5VLC - chains A and B; structure by X-ray diffraction, 1.97 A resolution.

[Chain A (and B)]
Molecule: Histidinol dehydrogenase, chloroplastic
From: Medicago truncatula
Notes: EC 1.1.1.23; chain B of this document is another copy of the same molecule, construct and numbering; everything in this record applies to it too
UniProt: G7IKX3 (G7IKX3_MEDTR); residues 36-478 here = UniProt positions 36-478
Amino-acid sequence (446 residues; each row starts with the number of its first residue):
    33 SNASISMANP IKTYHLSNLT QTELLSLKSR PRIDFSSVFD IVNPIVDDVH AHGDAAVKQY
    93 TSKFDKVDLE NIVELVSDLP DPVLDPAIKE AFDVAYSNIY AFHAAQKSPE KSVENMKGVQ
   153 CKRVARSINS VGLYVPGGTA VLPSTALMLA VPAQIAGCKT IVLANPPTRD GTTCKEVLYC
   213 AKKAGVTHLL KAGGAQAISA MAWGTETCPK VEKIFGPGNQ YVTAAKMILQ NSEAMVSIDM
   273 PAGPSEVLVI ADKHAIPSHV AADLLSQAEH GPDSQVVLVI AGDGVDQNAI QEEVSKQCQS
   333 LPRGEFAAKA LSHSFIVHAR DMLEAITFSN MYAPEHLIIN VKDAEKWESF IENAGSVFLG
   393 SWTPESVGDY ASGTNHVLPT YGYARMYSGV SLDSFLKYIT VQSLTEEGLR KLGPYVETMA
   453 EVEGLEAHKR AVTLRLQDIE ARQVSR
Not modelled in the structure: 33-41, 66-68, 476-478 (chain B: 33-41, 474-478)
Construct notes: expression tag (33-35)
Bound ions: Zn2+ site 1: Gln299, His302, Asp401 (together with L-histidinol) (shared with His460(B) of chain B); Zn2+ site 2: His460 (together with L-histidinol) (shared with Gln299(B), His302(B), Asp401(B) of chain B)
Ligand contacts:
  - L-histidinol (HSO), molecule 1: Leu174, Ser176, Ser277, Gln299, His302, Glu367, His368, Glu397, Asp401, Tyr402, His408, Leu410
  - L-histidinol (HSO), molecule 2: Glu455, Leu457, His460
From the paper describing this entry:
  - binding site for L-histidinol: His368, His408, Glu455
  - Zn2+ coordination: Gln299
  - conformationally variable residues (loop rearrangement, side-chain flip): Pro168 to Val173, Gly248 to Tyr253, Pro273 to Ser277, Gln299
  - catalytic residues: His368 (proposed by the authors, not directly observed)

[How chain A and chain B interact]
Pairs across the interface - 259 pairs, chain A then chain B:
  Ile65(A) with Glu265(B)
  Ala119(A) with Thr450(B)
  Ile120(A) with Val454(B), hydrophobic
  Glu122(A) with Tyr447(B)
  Ala123(A) with Tyr447(B); Thr450(B); Met451(B)
  Phe124(A) with Met451(B), hydrophobic
  Val126(A) with Leu444(B), hydrophobic; Tyr447(B), hydrophobic
  Ala127(A) with Met451(B), hydrophobic
  Ser129(A) with Asn147(B), hydrogen bond
  Asn130(A) with Asn147(B), hydrogen bond; Met148(B); Leu444(B)
  Ala133(A) with Asn147(B)
  Phe134(A) with Val145(B), hydrophobic; Cys153(B), hydrophobic; Lys154(B); Thr432(B)
  Ala137(A) with Val145(B), hydrophobic
  Gln138(A) with Arg155(B)
  Val145(A) with Phe134(B), hydrophobic; Ala137(B), hydrophobic
  Asn147(A) with Ser129(B); Asn130(B), hydrogen bond; Ala133(B)
  Met148(A) with Asn130(B), hydrogen bond
  Cys153(A) with Phe134(B), hydrophobic; Ser404(B); Thr406(B)
  Lys154(A) with Phe134(B); Glu380(B), salt bridge
  Arg155(A) with Gln138(B); Ser423(B), hydrogen bond; Asp425(B), salt bridge
  Val156(A) with Glu380(B)
  Arg158(A) with Glu380(B), hydrogen bond (side chain-backbone); Ser381(B); Ile383(B), hydrogen bond (side chain-backbone); Glu384(B)
  Ile160(A) with Met418(B)
  Val173(A) with Val454(B); Glu455(B)
  Leu174(A) with Glu455(B)
  Pro175(A) with Glu455(B)
  Ser176(A) with Glu455(B), hydrogen bond
  Glu208(A) with Val454(B)
  Glu244(A) with Arg417(B); Met418(B)
  Met259(A) with Asn263(B), hydrogen bond (backbone-side chain)
  Gln262(A) with Gln262(B), hydrogen bond; Asn263(B), hydrogen bond; Tyr415(B)
  Asn263(A) with Phe67(B); Phe71(B); Met259(B), hydrogen bond (side chain-backbone); Gln262(B), hydrogen bond; Asn263(B)
  Ser264(A) with Phe67(B); Tyr415(B)
  Glu265(A) with Arg64(B), salt bridge; Asp66(B); Phe67(B), hydrogen bond (side chain-backbone)
  Met267(A) with Tyr413(B); Tyr415(B); Met418(B)
  Ser269(A) with Met418(B); Tyr419(B)
  Ser290(A) with Leu466(B)
  His291(A) with Leu466(B); Arg467(B); Asp470(B), salt bridge
  Ala294(A) with Ala463(B)
  Asp295(A) with Ala463(B); Arg467(B), salt bridge
  Leu297(A) with Ala459(B)
  Ser298(A) with Ala459(B); His460(B), hydrogen bond (backbone-side chain)
  Gln299(A) with His460(B), hydrogen bond
  Glu301(A) with Leu457(B); Glu458(B); Ala459(B), hydrogen bond (side chain-backbone); His460(B), salt bridge
  His302(A) with His460(B), hydrogen bond
  Gln329(A) with Leu466(B)
  Ser332(A) with Arg462(B), hydrogen bond
  Leu333(A) with Ala459(B), hydrophobic; Arg462(B)
  Arg335(A) with Gly456(B); Leu457(B)
  Glu380(A) with Lys154(B), salt bridge; Val156(B); Arg158(B), hydrogen bond (backbone-side chain); Val433(B)
  Ser381(A) with Arg158(B)
  Ile383(A) with Arg158(B), hydrogen bond (backbone-side chain)
  Glu384(A) with Arg158(B); Lys429(B), hydrogen bond (backbone-side chain); Ile431(B)
  Asn385(A) with Lys429(B), hydrogen bond
  Ala386(A) with Ile431(B)
  Gly387(A) with Ile431(B); Thr432(B), hydrogen bond (backbone-backbone)
  Ser388(A) with Thr432(B), hydrogen bond; Gln434(B), hydrogen bond
  Val389(A) with Ile431(B), hydrophobic; Thr432(B), hydrogen bond (backbone-backbone); Val433(B); Gln434(B), hydrogen bond (backbone-backbone)
  Phe390(A) with Gln434(B)
  Leu391(A) with Val433(B), hydrophobic; Gln434(B), hydrogen bond (backbone-backbone); Ser435(B), hydrogen bond (backbone-side chain)
  Ser393(A) with Arg467(B), hydrogen bond (backbone-side chain)
  Trp394(A) with Leu436(B); Glu438(B); Leu441(B); Ile471(B), hydrophobic
  Thr395(A) with Gln434(B); Ser435(B); Leu436(B), hydrogen bond (side chain-backbone)
  Pro396(A) with Ala463(B); Arg467(B)
  Ser398(A) with Val448(B); His460(B), hydrogen bond (side chain-backbone); Ala463(B)
  Val399(A) with Leu441(B), hydrophobic
  Gly400(A) with Gln434(B)
  Asp401(A) with His460(B), salt bridge
  Tyr402(A) with Val448(B), hydrophobic; Met451(B), hydrophobic; Ala452(B); Glu455(B), hydrogen bond; Leu457(B); His460(B)
  Ala403(A) with Leu444(B), hydrophobic; Met451(B), hydrophobic
  Ser404(A) with Cys153(B); Gln434(B), hydrogen bond; Leu444(B)
  Thr406(A) with Thr432(B); Gln434(B), hydrogen bond
  Tyr413(A) with Met267(B)
  Gly414(A) with Met267(B)
  Tyr415(A) with Ser264(B); Met267(B)
  Ala416(A) with Lys429(B)
  Arg417(A) with Ile160(B); Glu244(B); Met267(B); Lys429(B)
  Met418(A) with Ile160(B); Glu244(B); Met267(B); Val268(B); Ser269(B)
  Tyr419(A) with Ser269(B); Lys429(B)
  Ser420(A) with Lys429(B); Tyr430(B), hydrogen bond (side chain-backbone)
  Ser423(A) with Arg155(B), hydrogen bond
  Asp425(A) with Arg155(B), salt bridge
  Lys429(A) with Glu384(B), hydrogen bond (side chain-backbone); Asn385(B), hydrogen bond; Ala416(B); Arg417(B); Met418(B); Ser420(B)
  Tyr430(A) with Ser420(B), hydrogen bond (backbone-side chain)
  Ile431(A) with Glu384(B); Ala386(B); Gly387(B); Val389(B), hydrophobic
  Thr432(A) with Phe134(B); Gly387(B), hydrogen bond (backbone-backbone); Ser388(B), hydrogen bond; Val389(B), hydrogen bond (backbone-backbone); Thr406(B)
  Val433(A) with Glu380(B); Val389(B); Leu391(B), hydrophobic
  Gln434(A) with Ser388(B), hydrogen bond; Val389(B), hydrogen bond (backbone-backbone); Phe390(B); Leu391(B), hydrogen bond (backbone-backbone); Thr395(B); Gly400(B); Ser404(B), hydrogen bond; Thr406(B), hydrogen bond
  Ser435(A) with Glu377(B); Leu391(B), hydrogen bond (side chain-backbone); Thr395(B)
  Leu436(A) with Trp394(B); Thr395(B), hydrogen bond (backbone-side chain)
  Glu438(A) with Trp394(B)
  Leu441(A) with Trp394(B); Val399(B), hydrophobic
  Leu444(A) with Asn130(B); Ala403(B), hydrophobic; Ser404(B)
  Tyr447(A) with Glu122(B), hydrogen bond; Ala123(B), hydrophobic; Val126(B)
  Val448(A) with Ser398(B); Tyr402(B), hydrophobic
  Thr450(A) with Ala119(B); Ile120(B); Ala123(B)
  Met451(A) with Ala123(B); Phe124(B), hydrophobic; Ala127(B), hydrophobic; Tyr402(B), hydrophobic; Ala403(B), hydrophobic
  Ala452(A) with Tyr402(B)
  Val454(A) with Ile120(B), hydrophobic; Glu208(B)
  Glu455(A) with Val173(B); Leu174(B); Pro175(B); Ser176(B), hydrogen bond; Tyr402(B), hydrogen bond
  Gly456(A) with Arg335(B)
  Leu457(A) with Glu301(B); His302(B); Arg335(B); Tyr402(B)
  Glu458(A) with Glu301(B), hydrogen bond (backbone-side chain)
  Ala459(A) with Leu297(B); Ser298(B); Glu301(B), hydrogen bond (backbone-side chain); Leu333(B)
  His460(A) with Ser298(B), hydrogen bond (side chain-backbone); Gln299(B), hydrogen bond; Glu301(B), salt bridge; His302(B), hydrogen bond; Ser398(B), hydrogen bond (backbone-side chain); Asp401(B), salt bridge; Tyr402(B)
  Arg462(A) with Ser332(B), hydrogen bond; Leu333(B)
  Ala463(A) with Ala294(B), hydrophobic; Asp295(B); Pro396(B), hydrophobic; Ser398(B)
  Leu466(A) with Ser290(B); His291(B); Ala294(B), hydrophobic; Gln329(B)
  Arg467(A) with His291(B); Asp295(B), salt bridge; Ser393(B), hydrogen bond (side chain-backbone); Trp394(B); Pro396(B)
  Asp470(A) with Ile288(B); His291(B), salt bridge; Trp394(B)
  Ile471(A) with Trp394(B), hydrophobic
  Arg474(A) with Trp394(B)
Other interface residues (no listed pair), chain A (123 interface residues in all): Arg64, Phe71, Val151, Ile260, Val268, Pro334, Asn372, Gly421, Leu428, Thr437, Val464
Other interface residues (no listed pair), chain B (126 interface residues in all): Val151, Ser159, Ile260, Pro334, Asn372, Gly414, Gly421, Leu428, Thr437, Val464

[In short]
123 residues of chain A face 126 of chain B across their interface; the contacts include 62 hydrogen bonds and
13 salt bridges. Polar contacts include Lys154(A)-Glu380(B), Arg155(A)-Asp425(B) and Glu265(A)-Arg64(B).
Ligands of chain A: L-histidinol. From the paper: the catalytic residue His368(A); a binding site for
L-histidinol at His368(A), His408(A) and Glu455(A).
Both chains are Histidinol dehydrogenase, chloroplastic (Medicago truncatula). Entry 5VLC (Crystal Structure
of Medicago truncatula L-Histidinol Dehydrogenase in Complex with L-Histidinol) was determined by X-ray
diffraction (same publication as 5VLD).
